PDB entry 1N3P | X-ray diffraction, 2.10 A resolution | chains A and B

Chain A (and B):
Molecule: lectin PAL
Source organism: Pterocarpus angolensis
Notes: chain B of this document is another copy of the same molecule, construct and numbering; everything in this record applies to it too
UniProtKB: Q8GSD2 (Q8GSD2_PTEAG); residues 1-252 here correspond to UniProt positions 9-260 (UniProt number = residue number + 8)
Sequence (252 residues; row label = number of the first residue in the row):
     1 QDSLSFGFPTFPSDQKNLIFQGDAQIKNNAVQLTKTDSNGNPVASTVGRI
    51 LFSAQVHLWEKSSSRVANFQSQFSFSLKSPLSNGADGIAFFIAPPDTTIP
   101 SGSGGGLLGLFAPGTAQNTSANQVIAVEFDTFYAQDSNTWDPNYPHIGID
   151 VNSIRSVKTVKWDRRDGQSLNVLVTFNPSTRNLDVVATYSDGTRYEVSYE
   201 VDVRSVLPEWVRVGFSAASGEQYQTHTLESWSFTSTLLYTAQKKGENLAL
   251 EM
Unresolved in the structure: 242-252
Metal / ion sites: Mn2+: Glu-128, Asp-130, Asp-141, His-146; Ca2+: Asp-130, Phe-132, Asn-138, Asp-141

Chain A / chain B interface:
Pairs across the interface (34):
  Gln-1(A) / Gly-7(B)
  Gln-1(A) / Phe-8(B)
  Gln-1(A) / Gln-15(B)
  Gln-1(A) / Asn-17(B)  hydrogen bond
  Asp-2(A) / Gly-7(B)  hydrogen bond (backbone-backbone)
  Asp-2(A) / Pro-9(B)
  Ser-3(A) / Phe-6(B)
  Ser-3(A) / Gly-7(B)  hydrogen bond (backbone-backbone)
  Leu-4(A) / Ser-5(B)
  Leu-4(A) / Phe-6(B)  hydrophobic
  Ser-5(A) / Leu-4(B)
  Ser-5(A) / Ser-5(B)  hydrogen bond
  Phe-6(A) / Ser-3(B)
  Phe-6(A) / Leu-4(B)  hydrophobic
  Gly-7(A) / Gln-1(B)
  Gly-7(A) / Asp-2(B)  hydrogen bond (backbone-backbone)
  Gly-7(A) / Ser-3(B)  hydrogen bond (backbone-backbone)
  Phe-8(A) / Gln-1(B)
  Pro-9(A) / Asp-2(B)
  Pro-12(A) / Glu-60(B)
  Asp-14(A) / Trp-210(B)
  Lys-16(A) / Gln-55(B)
  Lys-16(A) / Trp-210(B)
  Asn-17(A) / Gln-1(B)  hydrogen bond
  Asn-17(A) / Ala-54(B)
  Asn-17(A) / Gln-55(B)  hydrogen bond (side chain-backbone)
  Asn-17(A) / Trp-210(B)
  Ala-54(A) / Asn-17(B)
  Gln-55(A) / Lys-16(B)
  Gln-55(A) / Asn-17(B)  hydrogen bond (backbone-side chain)
  Glu-60(A) / Pro-12(B)
  Trp-210(A) / Asp-14(B)  hydrogen bond
  Trp-210(A) / Lys-16(B)
  Trp-210(A) / Asn-17(B)
Also at the interface, not in a pair above, chain A (20 interface residues in all): Gln-15, Phe-52, His-57
Also at the interface, not in a pair above, chain B (21 interface residues in all): Phe-52, His-57, Glu-209

In short:
The interface between chain A and chain B involves 20 residues on one side and 21 on the other; the contacts
include 10 hydrogen bonds. Among the polar pairs are Gln-1(A)/Asn-17(B), Ser-5(A)/Ser-5(B) and
Asn-17(A)/Gln-55(B). Glu-128(A), Asp-130(A), Asp-141(A) and His-146(A) form the Mn2+ site.
Both chains are lectin PAL (Pterocarpus angolensis). Entry 1N3P (Pterocarpus angolensis lectin in complex with
sucrose) was determined by X-ray diffraction, deposited together with 1N3O and 1N3Q.
